PDB entry 6M60 | X-ray diffraction, 2.17 A resolution | chains A and B of the 3 polymer chains in the assembly

Chain A:
Molecule: GTP-binding nuclear protein Ran
Organism: Homo sapiens
Reference sequence: P62826 (RAN_HUMAN); numbering as in UniProt (aligned over 1-216)
Amino-acid sequence (216 residues; each row starts with the number of its first residue):
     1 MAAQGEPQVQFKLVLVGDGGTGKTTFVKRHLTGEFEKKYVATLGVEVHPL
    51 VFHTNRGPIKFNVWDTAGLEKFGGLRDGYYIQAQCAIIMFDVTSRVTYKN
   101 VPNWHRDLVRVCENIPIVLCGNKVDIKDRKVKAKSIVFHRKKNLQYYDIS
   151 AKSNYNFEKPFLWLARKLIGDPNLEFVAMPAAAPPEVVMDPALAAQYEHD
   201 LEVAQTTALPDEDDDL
Unresolved in the structure: 1-8
Construct notes: engineered mutation L69 (Gln in P62826), A182 (Leu in P62826)
Swiss-Prot annotation at these positions:
  - region: K37 to V45 (Switch-I), G68 to Q84 (Switch-II), D211 to L216 (Interaction with RANBP1)
  - binding site (GTP): D18 to T25, E36 to T42, G68, N122 to D125, S150 to K152
  - modified residue: A2 (N-acetylalanine), T24 (Phosphothreonine), K37 (N6-acetyllysine), K60 (N6-acetyllysine), K71 (N6-acetyllysine), K99 (N6-acetyllysine), K134 (N6-acetyllysine), K159 (N6-acetyllysine)
  - cross-link (Glycyl lysine isopeptide (Lys-Gly)): K71 (interchain with G-Cter in SUMO2), K152 (interchain with G-Cter in SUMO2)
Metal / ion sites: Mg2+: T24, T42 (together with GTP)
Residues lining bound ligands: GTP (guanosine-5'-triphosphate): G17, D18, G19, G20, T21, G22, K23, T24, T25, F35, E36, K37, K38, Y39, V40, A41, T42, T66, A67, G68, L69, N122, K123, D125, I126, S150, A151, K152

Chain B:
Molecule: Ran-specific GTPase-activating protein 1
Organism: Saccharomyces cerevisiae (strain ATCC 204508 / S288c)
Reference sequence: P41920 (YRB1_YEAST); numbering as in UniProt (aligned over 62-201)
Amino-acid sequence (140 residues; each row starts with the number of its first residue):
    62 DIHFEPVVHLEKVDVKTMEEDEEVLYKVRAKLFRFDADAKEWKERGTGDC
   112 KFLKNKKTNKVRILMRRDKTLKICANHIIAPEYTLKPNVGSDRSWVYACT
   162 ADIAEGEAEAFTFAIRFGSKENADKFKEEFEKAQEINKKA
Unresolved in the structure: 62-79, 201

Chain A / chain B interface:
Pairs across the interface (89):
  R29(A) with E105(B), salt bridge
  T32(A) with R106(B); R128(B), hydrogen bond (backbone-side chain)
  G33(A) with E105(B); R106(B); R128(B)
  E34(A) with K104(B), salt bridge; E105(B), hydrogen bond (backbone-backbone)
  L50(A) with K133(B)
  V51(A) with K133(B), hydrogen bond (backbone-side chain)
  F52(A) with T131(B); K133(B)
  F157(A) with D129(B); K130(B); T131(B)
  E158(A) with K130(B)
  A178(A) with R127(B); L132(B)
  M179(A) with R127(B), hydrogen bond (backbone-side chain); K133(B); I134(B), hydrogen bond (side chain-backbone)
  A181(A) with R123(B), hydrogen bond (backbone-side chain); L125(B), hydrophobic; R127(B); I134(B), hydrophobic
  A182(A) with R123(B), hydrogen bond (backbone-side chain); N137(B), hydrogen bond (backbone-side chain); I164(B)
  A183(A) with I164(B)
  P184(A) with R123(B); N137(B); H138(B); I139(B), hydrophobic; I164(B), hydrophobic
  P185(A) with I139(B); A162(B), hydrophobic; I164(B)
  E186(A) with K121(B), salt bridge; I139(B)
  V187(A) with T161(B); A162(B), hydrophobic
  M189(A) with T161(B)
  Y197(A) with T161(B); A171(B)
  L201(A) with K147(B); V157(B), hydrophobic; A159(B); T173(B)
  V203(A) with F96(B), hydrophobic
  A204(A) with F96(B), hydrophobic; W103(B), hydrogen bond (backbone-side chain); N149(B), hydrogen bond (backbone-side chain); T173(B)
  Q205(A) with K147(B); P148(B); N149(B), hydrogen bond (backbone-side chain); V150(B), hydrogen bond (backbone-backbone); V157(B)
  T206(A) with V150(B)
  T207(A) with F96(B); K101(B); W103(B), hydrogen bond (backbone-side chain); N149(B), hydrogen bond (backbone-side chain)
  A208(A) with W103(B); N149(B)
  L209(A) with F94(B), hydrophobic; W103(B), hydrophobic; N149(B), hydrogen bond (backbone-side chain); S155(B); A175(B), hydrophobic; R177(B)
  P210(A) with F94(B), hydrophobic; W103(B); R177(B), hydrogen bond (backbone-side chain)
  D211(A) with R177(B), hydrogen bond (backbone-side chain)
  E212(A) with G151(B); S152(B), hydrogen bond; R154(B), salt bridge; R177(B), salt bridge
  D214(A) with R154(B), hydrogen bond (backbone-side chain)
  D215(A) with R154(B), hydrogen bond (backbone-side chain); G179(B)
  L216(A) with R90(B); K92(B); T108(B); R154(B); R177(B), hydrogen bond (backbone-side chain); F178(B); G179(B)
Interface residues without a listed pair, chain A (43 interface residues in all): H30, F35, E36, F176, V177, P180, V188, D200, D213
Interface residues without a listed pair, chain B (49 interface residues in all): A91, R95, E102, E143, Y158, A169

Overview:
The interface between chain A and chain B involves 43 residues on one side and 49 on the other, with 21
hydrogen bonds and 5 salt bridges. Polar contacts include R29(A)-E105(B), E34(A)-K104(B) and E186(A)-K121(B).
Bound to chain A: GTP.
Here chain A is GTP-binding nuclear protein Ran (Homo sapiens) and chain B is Ran-specific GTPase-activating
protein 1 (Saccharomyces cerevisiae (strain ATCC 204508 / S288c)). Entry 6M60 (Plumbagin in complex with
CRM1#-Ran-RanBP1) was determined by X-ray diffraction (same publication as 7DBG and 6M6X).
